PDB entry 3VZ2 | X-ray diffraction, 2.50 A resolution | chains A and B

# Chain A (and B)
Name: Succinate-semialdehyde dehydrogenase
Notes: chain B of this document is another copy of the same molecule, construct and numbering; everything in this record applies to it too
UniProt: B1XMM6 (B1XMM6_SYNP2); residues 1-454 here = UniProt positions 1-454
Sequence (470 residues; row label = number of the first residue in the row; numbers below 1 keep their minus sign (His-15 is residue -15)):
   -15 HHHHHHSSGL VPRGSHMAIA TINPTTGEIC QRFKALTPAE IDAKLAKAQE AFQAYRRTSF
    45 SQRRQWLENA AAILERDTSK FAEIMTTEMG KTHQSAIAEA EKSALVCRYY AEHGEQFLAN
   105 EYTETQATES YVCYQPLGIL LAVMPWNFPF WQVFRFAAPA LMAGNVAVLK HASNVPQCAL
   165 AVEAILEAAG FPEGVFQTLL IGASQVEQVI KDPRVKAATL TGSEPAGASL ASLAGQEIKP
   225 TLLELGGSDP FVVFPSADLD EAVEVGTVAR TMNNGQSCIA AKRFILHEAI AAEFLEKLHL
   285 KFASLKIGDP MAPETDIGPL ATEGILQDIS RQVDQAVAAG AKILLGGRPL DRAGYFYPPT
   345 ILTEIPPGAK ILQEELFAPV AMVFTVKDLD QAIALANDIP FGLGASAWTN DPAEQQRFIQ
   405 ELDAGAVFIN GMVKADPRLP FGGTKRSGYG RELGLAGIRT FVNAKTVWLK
Unresolved in the structure: -15 to 1 (chain B: -15 to -7)
Construct notes: expression tag (-15 to 0); engineered mutation Ala419 (Ser in B1XMM6)

# Interface between chain A and chain B
Contacting residue pairs - 96 pairs, chain A then chain B:
  Thr107(A) with Arg422(B)
  Glu108(A) with Arg422(B)
  Thr109(A) with Arg422(B)
  Gln110(A) with Arg422(B)
  Tyr115(A) with Ile403(B)
  Val116(A) with Pro424(B)
  Gln119(A) with Gln404(B), hydrogen bond (side chain-backbone)
  Glu208(A) with Ile222(B)
  Ala212(A) with Gly219(B); Gln220(B); Ile222(B), hydrophobic
  Ala215(A) with Gly219(B)
  Ser216(A) with Ser216(B), hydrogen bond; Gln220(B)
  Gly219(A) with Ala212(B); Ala215(B); Ser216(B)
  Gln220(A) with Ala212(B); Ser216(B)
  Glu221(A) with Arg430(B), salt bridge
  Ile222(A) with Ala212(B); Leu229(B), hydrophobic; Lys429(B); Arg430(B); Gly432(B); Tyr433(B)
  Lys223(A) with Tyr433(B)
  Pro224(A) with Tyr433(B)
  Leu227(A) with Ile222(B), hydrophobic
  Leu229(A) with Ile222(B), hydrophobic
  Glu245(A) with Lys454(B), salt bridge
  Gln399(A) with Leu453(B)
  Ile403(A) with Tyr115(B); Lys449(B), hydrogen bond (backbone-side chain); Val451(B), hydrophobic
  Gln404(A) with Gln119(B), hydrogen bond (backbone-side chain); Lys449(B)
  Leu406(A) with Lys449(B), hydrogen bond (backbone-side chain)
  Ala408(A) with Asn447(B), hydrogen bond (backbone-side chain); Lys449(B)
  Gly409(A) with Asn447(B); Ala448(B); Lys449(B); Thr450(B), hydrogen bond (backbone-backbone)
  Ala410(A) with Thr450(B)
  Val411(A) with Thr450(B), hydrogen bond (backbone-backbone); Val451(B); Trp452(B), hydrogen bond (backbone-backbone)
  Phe412(A) with Trp452(B)
  Ile413(A) with Trp452(B), hydrogen bond (backbone-backbone); Leu453(B); Lys454(B), hydrogen bond (backbone-backbone)
  Asn414(A) with Lys454(B)
  Arg422(A) with Thr107(B); Glu108(B); Thr109(B)
  Leu423(A) with Thr107(B)
  Pro424(A) with Val116(B), hydrophobic; Thr450(B), hydrogen bond (backbone-side chain)
  Thr428(A) with Asn447(B)
  Lys429(A) with Ile222(B)
  Arg430(A) with Glu221(B), salt bridge; Ile222(B)
  Gly432(A) with Ile222(B)
  Tyr433(A) with Ile222(B); Lys223(B); Pro224(B), hydrophobic
  Arg435(A) with Asn447(B), hydrogen bond; Ala448(B), hydrogen bond (side chain-backbone)
  Asn447(A) with Ala408(B), hydrogen bond (side chain-backbone); Gly409(B); Thr428(B); Arg435(B), hydrogen bond
  Ala448(A) with Gly409(B); Arg435(B), hydrogen bond (backbone-side chain)
  Lys449(A) with Ile403(B), hydrogen bond (side chain-backbone); Gln404(B); Leu406(B), hydrogen bond (side chain-backbone); Ala408(B); Gly409(B); Val411(B)
  Thr450(A) with Gly409(B), hydrogen bond (backbone-backbone); Ala410(B); Val411(B), hydrogen bond (backbone-backbone); Pro424(B), hydrogen bond (side chain-backbone)
  Val451(A) with Ile403(B), hydrophobic; Val411(B)
  Trp452(A) with Val411(B), hydrogen bond (backbone-backbone); Phe412(B), hydrophobic; Ile413(B), hydrogen bond (backbone-backbone)
  Leu453(A) with Gln399(B); Ile403(B), hydrophobic; Ile413(B), hydrophobic
  Lys454(A) with Glu245(B), salt bridge; Ile413(B), hydrogen bond (backbone-backbone); Asn414(B)
Also at the interface, not in a pair above, chain A (53 interface residues in all): Ser114, Gly211, Glu405, Asp407, Gly415
Also at the interface, not in a pair above, chain B (54 interface residues in all): Arg40, Arg41, Ser114, Glu208, Gly211, Leu227, Glu405, Gly415, Asp420, Leu423

# In short
53 residues of chain A face 54 of chain B across their interface, with 25 hydrogen bonds and 4 salt bridges.
Among the polar pairs are Glu221(A)-Arg430(B), Glu245(A)-Lys454(B) and Gln119(A)-Gln404(B).
Chain A and chain B are both Succinate-semialdehyde dehydrogenase; the structure, Structural insights into
substrate and cofactor selection by sp2771, was determined by X-ray diffraction, deposited together with 3VZ0,
3VZ1 and 3VZ3.
